1NVQ - chains A and B; structure by X-ray diffraction, 2.00 A resolution.

Chain A:
Protein: Serine/threonine-protein kinase Chk1
From: Homo sapiens
Notes: EC 2.7.1.-; fragment: chk1kd (residues 1-289)
UniProtKB: O14757 (CHK1_HUMAN); residues 1-289 here = UniProt positions 1-289
Amino-acid sequence (289 residues; numbered 1 to 289; the number before each row is that of its first residue):
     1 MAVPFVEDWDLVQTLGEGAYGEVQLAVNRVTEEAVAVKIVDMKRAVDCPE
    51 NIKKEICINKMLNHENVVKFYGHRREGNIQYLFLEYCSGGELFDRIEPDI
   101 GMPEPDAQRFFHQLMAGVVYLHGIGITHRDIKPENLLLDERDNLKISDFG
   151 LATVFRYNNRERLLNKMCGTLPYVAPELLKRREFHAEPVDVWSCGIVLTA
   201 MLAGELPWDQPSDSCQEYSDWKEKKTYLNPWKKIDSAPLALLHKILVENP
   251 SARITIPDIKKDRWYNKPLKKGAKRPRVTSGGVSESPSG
Disordered / not traced: 1-2, 44-50, 274-289
Curated features (UniProtKB/Swiss-Prot):
  - active site: D130 (Proton acceptor)
  - binding site (ATP): L15 to V23, K38
  - modified residue (Phosphoserine): S280, S286
  - cross-link: K132 (Glycyl lysine isopeptide (Lys-Gly) (interchain with G-Cter in ubiquitin))
Ligand contacts: 7-hydroxystaurosporine (UCN): L15, G16, Y20, V23, A36, K38, E55, V68, L84, E85, Y86, C87, G90, E91, E134, N135, L137, S147, D148

Chain B:
Protein: Peptide ASVSA
Amino-acid sequence (5 residues; row label = number of the first residue in the row):
   301 ASVSA

How chain A and chain B interact:
Pairs across the interface (12):
  E7(A) with V303(B); S304(B); A305(B), hydrogen bond (backbone-backbone)
  D8(A) with V303(B)
  W9(A) with S302(B); V303(B), hydrogen bond (backbone-backbone); A305(B)
  D10(A) with A301(B)
  L11(A) with A301(B), hydrogen bond (backbone-backbone)
  R74(A) with S304(B), hydrogen bond
  Y81(A) with V303(B), hydrophobic
  F83(A) with S304(B)

In short:
8 residues of chain A face 5 of chain B across their interface; the contacts include 4 hydrogen bonds. Among
the polar pairs are R74(A)-S304(B), E7(A)-A305(B) and W9(A)-V303(B). Chain A binds 7-hydroxystaurosporine.
Chain A is Serine/threonine-protein kinase Chk1 (Homo sapiens) and chain B is Peptide ASVSA; the structure,
The Complex Structure Of Checkpoint Kinase Chk1/UCN-01, was determined by X-ray diffraction together with 1NVR
and 1NVS from the same study.
